3T79 - chains B and A of the 6 polymer chains in the assembly; structure by X-ray diffraction, 3.61 A resolution.

Chain B:
Molecule: 15-nt DNA strand
Sequence (15 nucleotides; row label = number of the first residue in the row):
     1 TTAATTTATAAAATT

Chain A:
Name: KLLA0E03807p
Organism: Kluyveromyces lactis
Notes: fragment: DNA binding domain (residues 1-402)
Reference sequence: Q6CPM4 (Q6CPM4_KLULA); numbering as in UniProt (aligned over 1-402)
Amino-acid sequence (402 residues; each row starts with the number of its first residue):
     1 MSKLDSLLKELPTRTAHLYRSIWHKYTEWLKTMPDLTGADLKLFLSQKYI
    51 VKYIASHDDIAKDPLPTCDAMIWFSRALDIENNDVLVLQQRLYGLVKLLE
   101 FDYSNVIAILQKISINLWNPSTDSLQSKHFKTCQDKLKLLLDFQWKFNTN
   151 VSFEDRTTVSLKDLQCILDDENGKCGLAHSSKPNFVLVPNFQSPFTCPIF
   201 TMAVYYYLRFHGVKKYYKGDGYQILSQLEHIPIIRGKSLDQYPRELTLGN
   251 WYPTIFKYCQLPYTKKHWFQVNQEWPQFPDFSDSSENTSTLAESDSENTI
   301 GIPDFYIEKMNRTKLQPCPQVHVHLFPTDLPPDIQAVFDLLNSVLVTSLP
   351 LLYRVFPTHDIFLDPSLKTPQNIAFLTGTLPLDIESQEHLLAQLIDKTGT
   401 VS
Unresolved in the structure: 36-39, 283-292

Chain B / chain A interface:
Pairs across the interface - 4 pairs, chain B then chain A:
  DT6(B) - Lys265(A)  sugar contact
  DT7(B) - Tyr263(A)  phosphate contact
  DT14(B) - Lys237(A)  hydrogen bond to the base
  DT15(B) - Lys237(A)  sugar contact
Also at the interface, not in a pair above, chain B (5 interface residues in all): DA13
Also at the interface, not in a pair above, chain A (4 interface residues in all): Ser238

In short:
5 residues of chain B and 4 residues of chain A are in contact, with 1 hydrogen bond. Its one hydrogen-bonded
contact is DT14(B)-Lys237(A).
Here chain B is a 15-nt DNA strand and chain A is KLLA0E03807p (Kluyveromyces lactis). Entry 3T79 (Ndc10: a
platform for inner kinetochore assembly in budding yeast) was determined by X-ray diffraction, deposited
together with 3SQI.
